7ET3 - chains a and B of the 23 polymer chains in the assembly; structure by electron microscopy, 4.20 A resolution (low resolution: residue-level contacts below are approximate; hydrogen-bond / salt-bridge calls are withheld).

== Chain a (and B) ==
Name: Major capsid protein
Organism: Human cytomegalovirus
Notes: chain B of this document is another copy of the same molecule, construct and numbering; everything in this record applies to it too
Reference sequence: A0A1U8QPG3 (A0A1U8QPG3_HCMV); numbering as in UniProt (aligned over 1-1370)
Chain sequence (1370 residues; numbered 1 to 1370; the number before each row is that of its first residue):
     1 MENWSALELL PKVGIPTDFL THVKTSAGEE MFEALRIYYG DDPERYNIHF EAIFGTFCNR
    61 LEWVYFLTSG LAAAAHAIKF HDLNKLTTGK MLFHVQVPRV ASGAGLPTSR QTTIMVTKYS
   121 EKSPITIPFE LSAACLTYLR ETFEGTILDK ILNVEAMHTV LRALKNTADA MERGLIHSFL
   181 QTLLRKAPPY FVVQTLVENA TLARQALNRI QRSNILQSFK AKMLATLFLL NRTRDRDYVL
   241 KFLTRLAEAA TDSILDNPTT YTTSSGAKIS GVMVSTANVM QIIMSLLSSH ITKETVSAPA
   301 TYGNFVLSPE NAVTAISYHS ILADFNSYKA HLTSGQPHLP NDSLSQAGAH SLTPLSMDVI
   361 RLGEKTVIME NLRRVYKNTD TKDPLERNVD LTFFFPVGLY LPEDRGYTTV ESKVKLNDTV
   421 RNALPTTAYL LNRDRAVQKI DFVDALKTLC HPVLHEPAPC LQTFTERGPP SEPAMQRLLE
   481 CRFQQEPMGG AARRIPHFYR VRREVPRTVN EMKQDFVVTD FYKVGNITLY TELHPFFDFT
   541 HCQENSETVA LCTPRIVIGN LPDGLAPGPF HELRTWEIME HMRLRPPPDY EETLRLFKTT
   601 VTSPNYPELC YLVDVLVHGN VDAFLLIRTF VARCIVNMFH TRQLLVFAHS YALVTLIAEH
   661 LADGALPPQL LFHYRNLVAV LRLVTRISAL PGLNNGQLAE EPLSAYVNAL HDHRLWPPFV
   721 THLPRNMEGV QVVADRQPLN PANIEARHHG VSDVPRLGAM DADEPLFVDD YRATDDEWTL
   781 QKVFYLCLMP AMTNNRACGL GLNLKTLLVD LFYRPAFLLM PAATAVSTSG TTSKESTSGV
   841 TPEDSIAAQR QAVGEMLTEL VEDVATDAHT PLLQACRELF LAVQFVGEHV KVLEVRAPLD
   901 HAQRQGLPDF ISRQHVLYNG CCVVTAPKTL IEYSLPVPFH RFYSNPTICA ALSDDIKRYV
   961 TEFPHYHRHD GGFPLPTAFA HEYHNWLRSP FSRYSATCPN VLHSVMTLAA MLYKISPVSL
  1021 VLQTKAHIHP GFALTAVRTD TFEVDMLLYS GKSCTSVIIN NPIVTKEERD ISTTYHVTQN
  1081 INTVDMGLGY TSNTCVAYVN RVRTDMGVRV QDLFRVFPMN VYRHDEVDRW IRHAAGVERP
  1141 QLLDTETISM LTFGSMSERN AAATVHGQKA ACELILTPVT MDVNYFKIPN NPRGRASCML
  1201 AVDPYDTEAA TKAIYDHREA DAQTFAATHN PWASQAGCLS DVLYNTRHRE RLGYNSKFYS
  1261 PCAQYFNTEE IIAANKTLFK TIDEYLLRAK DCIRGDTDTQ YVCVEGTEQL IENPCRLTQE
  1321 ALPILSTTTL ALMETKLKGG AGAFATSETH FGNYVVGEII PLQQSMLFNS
Not modelled in the structure: 1-54, 140-150, 823-841 (chain B: 306-322, 346-349, 825-841)
Disulfide bonds: Cys-481/Cys-542, Cys-1292/Cys-1303

== Interface between chain a and chain B ==
Contacting residue pairs (82):
  Asp-82(a) / Thr-146(B)
  Asp-82(a) / Leu-148(B)
  Lys-85(a) / Tyr-138(B)
  Lys-90(a) / Glu-2(B)
  Leu-92(a) / Glu-2(B)
  Leu-92(a) / Leu-7(B)
  Phe-93(a) / Leu-7(B)
  His-94(a) / Leu-7(B)
  Val-97(a) / Val-23(B)
  Arg-110(a) / Tyr-39(B)
  Arg-110(a) / Gly-40(B)
  Gln-111(a) / Tyr-39(B)
  Gln-111(a) / Gly-40(B)
  Gln-111(a) / Asp-41(B)
  Thr-112(a) / Ile-37(B)
  Thr-112(a) / Tyr-38(B)
  Thr-112(a) / Tyr-39(B)
  Thr-113(a) / Ile-37(B)
  Thr-113(a) / Tyr-38(B)
  Ile-114(a) / Val-23(B)
  Ile-114(a) / Ala-27(B)
  Ile-114(a) / Ile-37(B)
  Met-115(a) / Trp-4(B)
  Met-115(a) / Leu-7(B)
  Met-115(a) / Ala-34(B)
  Met-115(a) / Leu-35(B)
  Met-115(a) / Arg-36(B)
  Met-115(a) / Tyr-38(B)
  Val-116(a) / Phe-32(B)
  Val-116(a) / Ala-34(B)
  Val-116(a) / Leu-35(B)
  Thr-117(a) / Trp-4(B)
  Thr-117(a) / Glu-33(B)
  Thr-117(a) / Ala-34(B)
  Lys-118(a) / Phe-32(B)
  Tyr-119(a) / Met-1(B)
  Tyr-119(a) / Glu-33(B)
  Leu-196(a) / Leu-20(B)
  Ala-200(a) / Leu-20(B)
  Ala-203(a) / Thr-21(B)
  Ala-203(a) / His-22(B)
  Ala-203(a) / Thr-25(B)
  Arg-204(a) / His-22(B)
  Arg-204(a) / Lys-24(B)
  Arg-204(a) / Thr-25(B)
  Gln-205(a) / Thr-25(B)
  Ala-206(a) / Glu-29(B)
  Leu-207(a) / Glu-29(B)
  Ala-249(a) / Leu-20(B)
  Thr-251(a) / Asp-18(B)
  Thr-251(a) / Leu-20(B)
  Ile-254(a) / Ile-15(B)
  Leu-307(a) / Thr-146(B)
  Leu-307(a) / Ile-147(B)
  Ser-308(a) / Ile-147(B)
  Pro-309(a) / Ile-147(B)
  Ala-312(a) / Leu-148(B)
  Tyr-328(a) / Leu-10(B)
  Tyr-328(a) / Pro-11(B)
  His-331(a) / Pro-11(B)
  Leu-332(a) / Leu-9(B)
  Pro-337(a) / Pro-11(B)
  Pro-337(a) / Lys-12(B)
  His-338(a) / Lys-12(B)
  Leu-339(a) / Pro-11(B)
  Leu-339(a) / Lys-12(B)
  Leu-339(a) / Val-13(B)
  Asn-341(a) / Val-13(B)
  Asp-342(a) / Val-13(B)
  Asn-1061(a) / Glu-144(B)
  Leu-1088(a) / Thr-17(B)
  Leu-1088(a) / Asp-18(B)
  Leu-1088(a) / Phe-19(B)
  Leu-1088(a) / Met-31(B)
  Gly-1089(a) / Met-31(B)
  Tyr-1205(a) / Glu-30(B)
  Thr-1277(a) / Glu-29(B)
  Thr-1277(a) / Glu-30(B)
  Leu-1278(a) / Glu-29(B)
  Phe-1279(a) / Glu-29(B)
  Phe-1279(a) / Met-31(B)
  Lys-1280(a) / Glu-30(B)
Interface residues without a listed pair, chain a (60 interface residues in all): His-81, Val-95, Val-193, Val-197, Asn-199, Arg-212, Asp-252, Ile-316, Tyr-318, Leu-322, Gln-336, Ile-1063, Tyr-1090
Interface residues without a listed pair, chain B (43 interface residues in all): Ile-53, Phe-143, Gly-145, Ile-151, Leu-152

== In short ==
60 residues of chain a face 43 of chain B across their interface.
Both chains are Major capsid protein (Human cytomegalovirus). Entry 7ET3 (C5 portal vertex in the enveloped
virion capsid) was determined by electron microscopy (same publication as 7ET2, 7ETJ, 7ETM and 7ETO).
